PDB entry 6R4P | electron microscopy, 3.10 A resolution | chains A and B

[Chain A]
Name: Adenylate cyclase 9
From: Bos taurus
UniProtKB: E1BM79 (E1BM79_BOVIN); numbering as in UniProt (aligned over 1-1354)
Chain sequence (1637 residues; numbered 1 to 1637; the number before each row is that of its first residue):
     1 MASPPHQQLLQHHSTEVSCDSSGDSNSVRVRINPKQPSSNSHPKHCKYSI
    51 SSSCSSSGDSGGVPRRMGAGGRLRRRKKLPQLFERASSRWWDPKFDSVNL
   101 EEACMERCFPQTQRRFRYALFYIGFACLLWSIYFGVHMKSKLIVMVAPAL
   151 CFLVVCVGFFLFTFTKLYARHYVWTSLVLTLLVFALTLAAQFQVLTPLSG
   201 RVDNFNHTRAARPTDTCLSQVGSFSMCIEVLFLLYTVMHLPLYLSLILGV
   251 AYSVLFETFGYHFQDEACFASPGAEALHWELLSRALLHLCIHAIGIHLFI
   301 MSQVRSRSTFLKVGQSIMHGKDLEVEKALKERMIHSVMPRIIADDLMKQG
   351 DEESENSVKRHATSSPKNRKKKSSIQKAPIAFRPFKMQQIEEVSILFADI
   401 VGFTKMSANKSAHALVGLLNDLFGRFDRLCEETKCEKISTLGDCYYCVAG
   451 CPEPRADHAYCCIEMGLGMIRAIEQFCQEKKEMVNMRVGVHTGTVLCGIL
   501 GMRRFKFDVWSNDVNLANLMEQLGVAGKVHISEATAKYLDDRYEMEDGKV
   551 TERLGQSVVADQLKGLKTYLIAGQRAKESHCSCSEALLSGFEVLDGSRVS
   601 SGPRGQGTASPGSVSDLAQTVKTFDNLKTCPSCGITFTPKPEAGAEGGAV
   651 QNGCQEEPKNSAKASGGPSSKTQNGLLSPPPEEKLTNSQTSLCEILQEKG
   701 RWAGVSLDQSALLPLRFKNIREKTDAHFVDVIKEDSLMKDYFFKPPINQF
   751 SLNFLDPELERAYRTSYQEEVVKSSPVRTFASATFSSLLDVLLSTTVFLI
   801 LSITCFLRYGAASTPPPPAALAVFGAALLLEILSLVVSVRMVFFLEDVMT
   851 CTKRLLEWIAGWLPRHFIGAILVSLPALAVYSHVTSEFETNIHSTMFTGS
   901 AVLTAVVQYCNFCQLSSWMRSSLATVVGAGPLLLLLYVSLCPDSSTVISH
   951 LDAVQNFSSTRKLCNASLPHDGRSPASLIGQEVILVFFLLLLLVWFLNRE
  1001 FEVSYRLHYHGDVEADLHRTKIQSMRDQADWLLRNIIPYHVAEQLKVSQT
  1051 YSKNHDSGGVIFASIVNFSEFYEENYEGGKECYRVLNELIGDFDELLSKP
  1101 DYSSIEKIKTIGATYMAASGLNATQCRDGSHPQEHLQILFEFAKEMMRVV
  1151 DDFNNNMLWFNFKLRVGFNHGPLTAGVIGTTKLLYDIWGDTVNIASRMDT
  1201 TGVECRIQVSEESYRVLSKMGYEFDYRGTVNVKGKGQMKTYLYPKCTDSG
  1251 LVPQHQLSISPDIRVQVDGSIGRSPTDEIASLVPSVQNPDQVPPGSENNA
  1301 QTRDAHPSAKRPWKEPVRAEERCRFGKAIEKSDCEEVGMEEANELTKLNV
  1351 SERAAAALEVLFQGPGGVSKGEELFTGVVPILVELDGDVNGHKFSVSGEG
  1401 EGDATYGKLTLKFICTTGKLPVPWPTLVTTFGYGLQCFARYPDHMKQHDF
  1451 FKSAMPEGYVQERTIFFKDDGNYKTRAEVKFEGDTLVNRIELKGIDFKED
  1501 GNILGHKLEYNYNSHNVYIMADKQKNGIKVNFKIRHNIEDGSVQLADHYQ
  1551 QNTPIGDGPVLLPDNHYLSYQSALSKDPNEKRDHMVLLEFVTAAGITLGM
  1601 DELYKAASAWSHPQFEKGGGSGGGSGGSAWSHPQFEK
Unresolved in the structure: 1-319, 360-379, 553-565, 575-1019, 1276-1637
Sequence notes: expression tag (1355-1637)

[Chain B]
Name: Guanine nucleotide-binding protein G(s) subunit alpha isoforms short
From: Bos taurus
UniProtKB: P04896 (GNAS2_BOVIN); aligned to UniProt positions 1-394 over residues 1-394
Chain sequence (404 residues; numbered 1 to 404; the number before each row is that of its first residue):
     1 MGCLGNSKTEDQRNEEKAQREANKKIEKQLQKDKQVYRATHRLLLLGAGE
    51 SGKSTIVKQMRILHVNGFNGGEGGEEDPNAKSNSDGEKATKVQDIKNNLK
   101 EAIETIVAAMSNLVPPVELANPENQFRVDYILSVMNVPDFDFPPEFYEHA
   151 KALWEDEGVRACYERSNEYQLIDCAQYFLDKIDVIKQDDYVPSDQDLLRC
   201 RVLTSGIFETKFQVDKVNFHMFDVGGQRDERRKWIQCFNDVTAIIFVVAS
   251 SSYNMVIREDNQTNRLQEALNLFKSIWNNRWLRTISVILFLNKQDLLAEK
   301 VLAGKSKIEDYFPEFARYTTPEDATPEPGEDPRVTRAKYFIRDEFLRIST
   351 ASGDGRHYCYPHFTCAVDTENIRRVFNDCRDIIQRMHLRQYELLGGHHHH
   401 HHHH
Unresolved in the structure: 1-27, 66-87, 391-404
Sequence notes: insertion (71); conflict Asn79 (Gln78 in P04896), Lys81 (Arg in P04896); expression tag (395-404)
Curated features (UniProtKB/Swiss-Prot):
  - region: Arg42 to Thr55 (G1 motif), Asp196 to Thr204 (G2 motif), Phe219 to Arg228 (G3 motif), Ile288 to Asp295 (G4 motif), Thr364 to Thr369 (G5 motif)
  - binding site (GTP): Gly47 to Thr55, Leu197 to Thr204, Asp223 to Gln227, Asn292 to Asp295, Ala366
  - binding site (Mg(2+)): Ser54, Thr204
  - modified residue: Ser352 (Phosphoserine)
  - lipidation: Gly2 (N-palmitoyl glycine), Cys3 (S-palmitoyl cysteine)
  - cross-link: Lys300 (Glycyl lysine isopeptide (Lys-Gly) (interchain with G-Cter in ubiquitin))
Ion coordination: Mg2+: Ser54, Thr204 (together with GTP-gamma-S)
Ligand contacts: GTP-gamma-S (GSP; 5'-guanosine-diphosphate-monothiophosphate): Ala48, Gly49, Glu50, Ser51, Gly52, Lys53, Ser54, Thr55, Asp173, Cys174, Leu198, Arg199, Cys200, Arg201, Val202, Leu203, Thr204, Val224, Gly225, Gly226, Gln227, Asn292, Lys293, Asp295, Leu296, Cys365, Ala366, Val367

[How chain A and chain B interact]
Residue-residue contacts (29):
  Ala381(A) with Trp281(B)
  Phe382(A) with Phe238(B); Asn239(B); Trp281(B)
  Phe1071(A) with Arg232(B); Ile235(B), hydrophobic
  Glu1073(A) with Lys233(B), salt bridge
  Tyr1076(A) with Ile207(B), hydrophobic; Glu209(B), hydrogen bond; Phe222(B); Gln236(B)
  Glu1081(A) with Gln236(B)
  Arg1084(A) with Asn239(B), hydrogen bond
  Val1085(A) with Ile235(B), hydrophobic
  Glu1088(A) with Trp281(B)
  Asp1092(A) with Arg280(B), salt bridge
  Phe1153(A) with Arg280(B); Trp281(B), hydrophobic
  Asn1156(A) with Asn278(B); Asn279(B); Arg280(B); Trp281(B)
  Met1157(A) with Ile235(B), hydrophobic
  Leu1158(A) with Arg231(B); Trp234(B), hydrophobic; Ile276(B), hydrophobic
  Trp1159(A) with Arg228(B); Arg231(B)
  Phe1160(A) with Arg232(B)
Other interface residues (no listed pair), chain A (18 interface residues in all): Arg383, Glu1070
Other interface residues (no listed pair), chain B (18 interface residues in all): Glu268

[Overview]
Chain A and chain B each contribute 18 residues to their interface, with 2 hydrogen bonds and 2 salt bridges.
Polar pairs include Glu1073(A)-Lys233(B), Asp1092(A)-Arg280(B) and Tyr1076(A)-Glu209(B). Ligands of chain B:
GTP-gamma-S.
Chain A is Adenylate cyclase 9 and chain B is Guanine nucleotide-binding protein G(s) subunit alpha isoforms
short, both from Bos taurus; the structure, Structure of a soluble domain of adenylyl cyclase bound to an
activated stimulatory G protein, was determined by electron microscopy, deposited together with 6R3Q and 6R4O.
